5COQ - chains A and D of the 4 polymer chains in the assembly; structure by X-ray diffraction, 2.30 A resolution.

# Chain A (and D)
Name: Enoyl-[acyl-carrier-protein] reductase [NADH]
From: Mycobacterium tuberculosis
Notes: EC 1.3.1.9; chain D of this document is another copy of the same molecule, construct and numbering; everything in this record applies to it too
UniProtKB: M9TGV3 (M9TGV3_MYCTX); residue numbers follow UniProt; this construct covers 1-269
Sequence (289 residues; row label = number of the first residue in the row; numbers below 1 keep their minus sign (Met-19 is residue -19)):
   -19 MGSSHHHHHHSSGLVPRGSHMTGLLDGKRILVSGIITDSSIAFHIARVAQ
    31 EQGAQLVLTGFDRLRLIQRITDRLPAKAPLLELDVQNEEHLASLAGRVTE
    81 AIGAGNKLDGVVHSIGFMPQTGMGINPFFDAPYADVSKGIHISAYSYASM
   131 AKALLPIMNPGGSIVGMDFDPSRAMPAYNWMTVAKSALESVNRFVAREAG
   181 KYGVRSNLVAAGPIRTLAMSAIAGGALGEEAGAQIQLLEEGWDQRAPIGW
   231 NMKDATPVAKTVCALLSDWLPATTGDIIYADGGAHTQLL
Not modelled in the structure: -19 to 1, 206-209 (chain D: -19 to 1, 204-209)
Differences from the reference sequence: initiating methionine (-19); expression tag (-18 to 0); engineered mutation Ala203 (Val in M9TGV3)
Small-molecule neighbours:
  - NAD (nicotinamide-adenine-dinucleotide): Gly14, Ile15, Ile16, Ser20, Ile21, Phe41, Leu63, Asp64, Val65, Ser94, Ile95, Gly96, Phe97, Ile122, Met147, Asp148, Phe149, Tyr158, Met161, Lys165, Ala191, Gly192, Pro193, Ile194, Thr196, Leu197, Ala198, Met199
  - 5-hexyl-2-(2-methylphenoxy)phenol (TCU): Gly96, Phe97, Met98, Met103, Phe149, Met155, Pro156, Ala157, Tyr158, Met161, Lys165, Pro193, Thr196, Ala198, Met199, Ile202, Ile215, Leu218
Reported in the primary citation:
  - mutagenesis - V203A (0.8 kcal/mol): decreased binding to 5-hexyl-2-(2-methylphenoxy)phenol
  - binding site for 5-hexyl-2-(2-methylphenoxy)phenol: Ile215 (from molecular simulation)
  - mutagenesis - V203A: decreased catalytic activity on the uninhibited enzyme
  - conformationally variable residues (order/disorder transition): Leu197 to Leu207, Ala211 to Arg225

# Chain A / chain D interface
Pairs across the interface - 24 pairs, chain A then chain D:
  Arg153(A) - Arg153(D)
  Arg153(A) - His265(D)  hydrogen bond (side chain-backbone)
  Arg153(A) - Thr266(D)
  Arg153(A) - Gln267(D)
  Arg153(A) - Leu268(D)
  Ala154(A) - Thr266(D)  hydrogen bond (backbone-backbone)
  Ala154(A) - Gln267(D)
  Ala154(A) - Leu268(D)  hydrogen bond (backbone-backbone)
  Met155(A) - Leu268(D)  hydrophobic
  Pro156(A) - Leu269(D)
  Leu218(A) - Leu268(D)  hydrophobic
  Arg225(A) - Leu268(D)
  His265(A) - Arg153(D)
  Thr266(A) - Arg153(D)
  Thr266(A) - Ala154(D)  hydrogen bond (backbone-backbone)
  Gln267(A) - Arg153(D)
  Gln267(A) - Ala154(D)
  Leu268(A) - Arg153(D)
  Leu268(A) - Ala154(D)  hydrogen bond (backbone-backbone)
  Leu268(A) - Met155(D)  hydrophobic
  Leu268(A) - Arg225(D)
  Leu269(A) - Pro156(D)
  Leu269(A) - Leu217(D)  hydrophobic
  Leu269(A) - Leu218(D)
Interface residues without a listed pair, chain A (14 interface residues in all): Gln214, Leu217, Trp222
Interface residues without a listed pair, chain D (14 interface residues in all): Gln214, Trp222

# In short
Chain A and chain D each contribute 14 residues to their interface; the contacts include 5 hydrogen bonds.
Polar pairs include Arg153(A)-His265(D), Ala154(A)-Thr266(D) and Ala154(A)-Leu268(D). Bound to chain A: NAD
and 5-hexyl-2-(2-methylphenoxy)phenol. From the paper: a binding site for 5-hexyl-2-(2-methylphenoxy)phenol at
Ile215(A); V203A of chain A reduces binding to 5-hexyl-2-(2-methylphenoxy)phenol.
Chain A and chain D are both Enoyl-[acyl-carrier-protein] reductase [NADH] (Mycobacterium tuberculosis); the
structure, The effect of valine to alanine mutation on InhA enzyme crystallization pattern and substrate
binding loop ..., was determined by X-ray diffraction (same publication as 5CPB, 5CPF and 5CP8).
